7NLV - chains AAA and DDD of the 4 polymer chains in the assembly; structure by X-ray diffraction, 1.29 A resolution.

== Chain AAA (and DDD) ==
Protein: Streptavidin
Organism: Streptomyces avidinii
Notes: chain DDD of this document is another copy of the same molecule, construct and numbering; everything in this record applies to it too
UniProtKB: P22629 (SAV_STRAV); residues 13-139 here correspond to UniProt positions 37-163 (UniProt number = residue number + 24)
Chain sequence (128 residues; each row starts with the number of its first residue):
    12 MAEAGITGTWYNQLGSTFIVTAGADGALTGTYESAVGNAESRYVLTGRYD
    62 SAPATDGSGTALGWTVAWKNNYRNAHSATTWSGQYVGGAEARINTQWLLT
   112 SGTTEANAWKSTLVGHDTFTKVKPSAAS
Not modelled in the structure: 12-15, 133-139 (chain DDD: 12-15, 134-139)
Sequence notes: initiating methionine (12)
Small-molecule neighbours: UJE (5-((3aS,4S,6aR)-2-oxohexahydro-1H-thieno[3,4-d]imidazol-4-yl)-N-((S)-pyrrolidin-3-yl)pentanamide): Asn23, Leu25, Ser27, Tyr43, Ser45, Val47, Gly48, Asn49, Ala50, Trp79, Ala86, Ser88, Thr90, Trp92, Trp108, Leu110, Ser112, Leu124, Asp128
Swiss-Prot annotation at these positions:
  - motif: Arg59 to Asp61 (Cell attachment site)
  - binding site (biotin): Tyr43, Tyr54, Trp92, Trp108, Trp120
From the paper describing this entry:
  - binding site for UJE: Ser112
  - mutagenesis - K121M, L124W: increased catalytic activity
  - mutagenesis - S112E (71% to 43%), K121A: decreased catalytic activity
  - mutagenesis - K121R: unchanged catalytic activity

== Chain AAA / chain DDD interface ==
Residue-residue contacts (7; chain AAA residue first):
  Gln107(AAA) with Val125(DDD), hydrogen bond (side chain-backbone); Gly126(DDD); His127(DDD)
  Val125(AAA) with Gln107(DDD), hydrogen bond (backbone-side chain)
  Gly126(AAA) with Gln107(DDD), hydrogen bond (backbone-side chain)
  His127(AAA) with Gln107(DDD); His127(DDD), hydrogen bond

== In short ==
The chain AAA/chain DDD interface involves 4 residues from each chain; the contacts include 4 hydrogen bonds.
Polar pairs include Gln107(AAA)-Val125(DDD), Gly126(AAA)-Gln107(DDD) and His127(AAA)-His127(DDD). Ligands of
chain AAA: compound UJE. The paper reports a binding site for UJE at Ser112(AAA); K121M and L124W of chain AAA
increase catalytic activity; 5 substitutions were tested in all.
Both chains are Streptavidin (Streptomyces avidinii). Entry 7NLV (WILDTYPE CORE-STREPTAVIDIN WITH a conjugated
BIOTINYLATED PYRROLIDINE II) was determined by X-ray diffraction (same publication as 6ZYT).
